2WYM - chains C and D of the 6 polymer chains in the assembly; structure by X-ray diffraction, 2.60 A resolution.

# Chain C
Protein: L-ascorbate-6-phosphate lactonase ulag
From: Escherichia coli
Notes: EC 3.1.1.-
UniProt: P39300 (ULAG_ECOLI); residues 1-354 here = UniProt positions 1-354
Sequence (360 residues; row label = number of the first residue in the row):
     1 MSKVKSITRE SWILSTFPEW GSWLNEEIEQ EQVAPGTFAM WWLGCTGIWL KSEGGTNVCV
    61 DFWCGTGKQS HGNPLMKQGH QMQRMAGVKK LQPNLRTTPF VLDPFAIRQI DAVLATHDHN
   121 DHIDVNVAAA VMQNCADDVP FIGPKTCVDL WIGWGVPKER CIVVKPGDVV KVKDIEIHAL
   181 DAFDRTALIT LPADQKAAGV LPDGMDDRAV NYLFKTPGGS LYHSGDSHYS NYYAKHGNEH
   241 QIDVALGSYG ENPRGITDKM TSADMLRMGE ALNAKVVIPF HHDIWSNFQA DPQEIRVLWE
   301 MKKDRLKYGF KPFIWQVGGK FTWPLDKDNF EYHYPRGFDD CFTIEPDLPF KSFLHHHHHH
Unresolved in the structure: 73-91, 184-203, 338-360
Modified positions: Met-1 (n-formylmethionine; FME)
Ion coordination: Mn2+: His-122, Asp-226, His-281

# Chain D
Protein: L-ascorbate-6-phosphate lactonase ulag
From: Escherichia coli
Notes: EC 3.1.1.-
UniProt: P39300 (ULAG_ECOLI); numbering as in UniProt (aligned over 1-354)
Sequence (360 residues; each row starts with the number of its first residue):
     1 MSKVKSITRE SWILSTFPEW GSWLNEEIEQ EQVAPGTFAM WWLGCTGIWL KSEGGTNVCV
    61 DFWCGTGKQS HGNPLMKQGH QMQRMAGVKK LQPNLRTTPF VLDPFAIRQI DAVLATHDHN
   121 DHIDVNVAAA VMQNCADDVP FIGPKTCVDL WIGWGVPKER CIVVKPGDVV KVKDIEIHAL
   181 DAFDRTALIT LPADQKAAGV LPDGMDDRAV NYLFKTPGGS LYHSGDSHYS NYYAKHGNEH
   241 QIDVALGSYG ENPRGITDKM TSADMLRMGE ALNAKVVIPF HHDIWSNFQA DPQEIRVLWE
   301 MKKDRLKYGF KPFIWQVGGK FTWPLDKDNF EYHYPRGFDD CFTIEPDLPF KSFLHHHHHH
Unresolved in the structure: 73-91, 184-203, 340-360
Ion coordination: Mn2+: Asp-121, His-122, Asp-226, His-281
Ligand contacts: citrate anion (FLC): Val-169, Val-170, Lys-171

# Chain C / chain D interface
Contacting residue pairs - 146 pairs, chain C then chain D:
  Ser-2(C) / Trp-154(D)
  Ser-2(C) / Gly-155(D)
  Lys-3(C) / Val-125(D)
  Lys-3(C) / Ala-129(D)
  Lys-3(C) / Trp-154(D)  hydrogen bond (backbone-backbone)
  Val-4(C) / Ala-128(D)
  Val-4(C) / Ala-129(D)  hydrophobic
  Val-4(C) / Met-132(D)  hydrophobic
  Val-4(C) / Gln-133(D)  hydrogen bond (backbone-side chain)
  Val-4(C) / Trp-154(D)  hydrogen bond (backbone-backbone)
  Val-4(C) / Gly-155(D)
  Lys-5(C) / Gln-133(D)
  Ile-7(C) / Val-125(D)  hydrophobic
  Ile-7(C) / Asn-126(D)
  Ile-7(C) / Ala-129(D)  hydrophobic
  Ile-7(C) / Gln-133(D)  hydrogen bond (backbone-side chain)
  Thr-8(C) / Phe-105(D)
  Arg-9(C) / Phe-17(D)
  Arg-9(C) / Pro-18(D)
  Arg-9(C) / Asp-103(D)  salt bridge
  Arg-9(C) / Phe-105(D)
  Glu-10(C) / Leu-14(D)
  Trp-12(C) / Cys-64(D)  hydrogen bond (side chain-backbone)
  Trp-12(C) / Phe-100(D)  hydrophobic
  Trp-12(C) / Asp-103(D)
  Trp-12(C) / Pro-104(D)
  Trp-12(C) / Phe-105(D)  hydrophobic
  Trp-12(C) / Asn-126(D)
  Ile-13(C) / Ile-13(D)  hydrophobic
  Ile-13(C) / Leu-14(D)  hydrophobic
  Ile-13(C) / Phe-17(D)
  Leu-14(C) / Glu-10(D)
  Leu-14(C) / Leu-14(D)  hydrophobic
  Ser-15(C) / Gln-69(D)  hydrogen bond (backbone-side chain)
  Thr-16(C) / Cys-64(D)
  Thr-16(C) / Gly-65(D)
  Thr-16(C) / Thr-66(D)
  Thr-16(C) / Gln-69(D)
  Thr-16(C) / Phe-100(D)
  Phe-17(C) / Arg-9(D)
  Phe-17(C) / Ile-13(D)
  Phe-17(C) / Phe-17(D)  hydrophobic
  Phe-17(C) / Phe-100(D)  hydrophobic
  Pro-18(C) / Arg-9(D)
  Glu-19(C) / Glu-19(D)
  Glu-19(C) / Thr-66(D)  hydrogen bond (backbone-side chain)
  Glu-19(C) / Lys-68(D)
  Glu-19(C) / Gln-69(D)
  Glu-19(C) / Pro-99(D)
  Glu-19(C) / Phe-100(D)
  Trp-20(C) / Lys-68(D)
  Trp-20(C) / Gln-69(D)
  Trp-20(C) / Leu-95(D)
  Trp-20(C) / Arg-96(D)  hydrogen bond (side chain-backbone)
  Gly-21(C) / Gln-69(D)
  Ser-22(C) / Gln-69(D)  hydrogen bond (backbone-backbone)
  Trp-23(C) / Lys-68(D)
  Trp-23(C) / Gln-69(D)
  Trp-23(C) / Ser-70(D)
  Trp-23(C) / His-71(D)
  Trp-23(C) / Pro-93(D)  hydrophobic
  Trp-23(C) / Leu-95(D)
  Glu-26(C) / Ser-70(D)  hydrogen bond
  Glu-26(C) / His-71(D)  salt bridge
  Cys-64(C) / Trp-12(D)  hydrogen bond (backbone-side chain)
  Cys-64(C) / Thr-16(D)
  Thr-66(C) / Thr-16(D)
  Thr-66(C) / Glu-19(D)  hydrogen bond (side chain-backbone)
  Lys-68(C) / Glu-19(D)
  Lys-68(C) / Trp-20(D)
  Lys-68(C) / Trp-23(D)
  Gln-69(C) / Ser-15(D)
  Gln-69(C) / Thr-16(D)  hydrogen bond (side chain-backbone)
  Gln-69(C) / Pro-18(D)  hydrogen bond (side chain-backbone)
  Gln-69(C) / Glu-19(D)
  Gln-69(C) / Trp-20(D)
  Gln-69(C) / Gly-21(D)
  Gln-69(C) / Ser-22(D)  hydrogen bond (backbone-backbone)
  Gln-69(C) / Trp-23(D)
  Ser-70(C) / Trp-23(D)
  Ser-70(C) / Glu-26(D)  hydrogen bond
  His-71(C) / Trp-23(D)
  His-71(C) / Glu-26(D)  salt bridge
  His-71(C) / Gln-30(D)
  Gln-92(C) / Phe-338(D)
  Pro-93(C) / Gly-337(D)
  Pro-93(C) / Phe-338(D)
  Leu-95(C) / Trp-20(D)
  Leu-95(C) / Trp-23(D)
  Arg-96(C) / Trp-20(D)  hydrogen bond (backbone-side chain)
  Thr-97(C) / Pro-99(D)
  Thr-97(C) / Tyr-334(D)
  Pro-99(C) / Glu-19(D)
  Pro-99(C) / Thr-97(D)
  Phe-100(C) / Trp-12(D)  hydrophobic
  Phe-100(C) / Thr-16(D)
  Phe-100(C) / Phe-17(D)  hydrophobic
  Phe-100(C) / Glu-19(D)
  Asp-103(C) / Arg-9(D)  salt bridge
  Asp-103(C) / Trp-12(D)
  Pro-104(C) / Trp-12(D)
  Phe-105(C) / Ile-7(D)  hydrophobic
  Phe-105(C) / Thr-8(D)
  Phe-105(C) / Arg-9(D)
  Phe-105(C) / Trp-12(D)  hydrophobic
  Val-125(C) / Lys-3(D)
  Val-125(C) / Ile-7(D)  hydrophobic
  Asn-126(C) / Ile-7(D)
  Asn-126(C) / Trp-12(D)
  Ala-129(C) / Val-4(D)
  Met-132(C) / Val-4(D)  hydrophobic
  Gln-133(C) / Val-4(D)  hydrogen bond (side chain-backbone)
  Gln-133(C) / Lys-5(D)
  Gln-133(C) / Ile-7(D)  hydrogen bond (side chain-backbone)
  Trp-154(C) / Ser-2(D)
  Trp-154(C) / Lys-3(D)  hydrogen bond (backbone-backbone)
  Trp-154(C) / Val-4(D)  hydrogen bond (backbone-backbone)
  Gly-155(C) / Ser-2(D)
  Gly-155(C) / Val-4(D)
  Val-156(C) / Val-4(D)  hydrophobic
  Asn-252(C) / Arg-336(D)  hydrogen bond (backbone-side chain)
  Pro-253(C) / Arg-336(D)
  Arg-254(C) / Arg-336(D)
  Ile-256(C) / Phe-338(D)  hydrophobic
  Ser-286(C) / Tyr-334(D)
  Asn-287(C) / His-333(D)
  Asn-287(C) / Pro-335(D)
  Asn-287(C) / Arg-336(D)
  Gln-289(C) / Gln-316(D)
  Gln-289(C) / Tyr-332(D)
  Gln-289(C) / His-333(D)  hydrogen bond (backbone-side chain)
  Gln-289(C) / Tyr-334(D)  hydrogen bond (side chain-backbone)
  Gln-316(C) / Gln-289(D)
  Tyr-332(C) / Gln-289(D)
  His-333(C) / Ser-286(D)
  His-333(C) / Asn-287(D)
  His-333(C) / Gln-289(D)  hydrogen bond (side chain-backbone)
  Tyr-334(C) / Thr-97(D)
  Tyr-334(C) / Ser-286(D)
  Tyr-334(C) / Gln-289(D)  hydrogen bond (backbone-side chain)
  Pro-335(C) / Asn-287(D)
  Arg-336(C) / Asn-252(D)  hydrogen bond (side chain-backbone)
  Arg-336(C) / Pro-253(D)
  Arg-336(C) / Arg-254(D)
  Arg-336(C) / Asn-287(D)
  Gly-337(C) / Pro-93(D)
Interface residues without a listed pair, chain C (63 interface residues in all): Glu-27, Gly-65, Thr-98, Glu-251
Interface residues without a listed pair, chain D (64 interface residues in all): Glu-27, Thr-98, Val-156, Glu-251

# In short
Chain C and chain D form an interface of 63 and 64 residues respectively; the contacts include 27 hydrogen
bonds and 4 salt bridges. Among the polar pairs are Arg-9(C)/Asp-103(D), Glu-26(C)/His-71(D) and
His-71(C)/Glu-26(D). Ligands of chain D: citrate anion.
Chain C is L-ascorbate-6-phosphate lactonase ulag and chain D is L-ascorbate-6-phosphate lactonase ulag, both
from Escherichia coli; the structure, Structure of a metallo-b-lactamase, was determined by X-ray diffraction
together with 2WYL from the same study.
